1FS2 - chains A and B of the 4 polymer chains in the assembly; structure by X-ray diffraction, 2.90 A resolution.

# Chain A
Protein: SKP2
Source organism: Homo sapiens
Notes: fragment: residues 101-153; 193-410 (f-box + 8 lrrs)
UniProt: Q13309 (SKP2_HUMAN); residues 101-410 here correspond to UniProt positions 89-398 (UniProt number = residue number - 12)
Amino-acid sequence (272 residues; each row starts with the number of its first residue; note: 38 numbers in that range are skipped by the numbering (no residue carries them; nothing is unmodelled there)):
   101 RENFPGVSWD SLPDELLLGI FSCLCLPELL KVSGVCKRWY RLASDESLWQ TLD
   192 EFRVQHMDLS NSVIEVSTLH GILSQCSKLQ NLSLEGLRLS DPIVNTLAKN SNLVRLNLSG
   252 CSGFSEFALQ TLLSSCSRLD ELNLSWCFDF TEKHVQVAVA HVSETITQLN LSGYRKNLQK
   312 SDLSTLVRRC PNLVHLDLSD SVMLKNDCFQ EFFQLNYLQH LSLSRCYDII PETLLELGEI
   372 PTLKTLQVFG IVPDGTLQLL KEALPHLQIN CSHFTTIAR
Disordered / not traced: 101-104, 402-410

# Chain B
Protein: SKP1
Source organism: Homo sapiens
Notes: fragment: residues 1-37; 43-147
UniProt: P63208 (SKP1_HUMAN); aligned to UniProt positions 1-141 over residues 1-147 (the alignment contains insertions or deletions, so no single offset holds)
Amino-acid sequence (141 residues; row label = number of the first residue in the row; note: 6 numbers in that range are skipped by the numbering (no residue carries them; nothing is unmodelled there)):
     1 MPSIKLQSSD GEIFEVDVEI AKQSVTIKTM LEDLGMD
    44 PVPLPNVNAA ILKKVIQWCT HHKDDPPPPE DDENKEKRTD DIPVWDQEFL KVDQGTLFEL
   104 ILAANYLDIK GLLDVTCKTV ANMIKGKTPE EIRKTFNIKN DFTE
Disordered / not traced: 1, 69-79, 147

# Interface between chain A and chain B
Residue-residue contacts (47; chain A residue first):
  Gly-106(A) / Asn-140(B)
  Val-107(A) / Gln-97(B)
  Val-107(A) / Gly-98(B)
  Val-107(A) / Phe-101(B)  hydrophobic
  Val-107(A) / Asn-140(B)
  Ser-108(A) / Phe-101(B)
  Trp-109(A) / Gln-97(B)  hydrogen bond
  Trp-109(A) / Phe-101(B)  hydrophobic
  Trp-109(A) / Val-123(B)  hydrophobic
  Trp-109(A) / Phe-139(B)
  Trp-109(A) / Ile-141(B)  hydrophobic
  Asp-110(A) / Asn-140(B)
  Asp-110(A) / Ile-141(B)
  Asp-110(A) / Lys-142(B)  hydrogen bond (side chain-backbone)
  Ser-111(A) / Phe-101(B)
  Leu-112(A) / Phe-101(B)  hydrophobic
  Leu-112(A) / Ile-104(B)  hydrophobic
  Pro-113(A) / Leu-105(B)
  Glu-115(A) / Asn-108(B)  hydrogen bond
  Leu-116(A) / Ile-104(B)  hydrophobic
  Leu-116(A) / Asn-108(B)
  Leu-116(A) / Leu-116(B)  hydrophobic
  Ile-120(A) / Cys-120(B)
  Cys-123(A) / Lys-121(B)
  Cys-123(A) / Ala-124(B)  hydrophobic
  Leu-124(A) / Ala-124(B)
  Leu-124(A) / Lys-128(B)
  Glu-128(A) / Lys-128(B)  salt bridge
  Glu-128(A) / Gly-129(B)  hydrogen bond (side chain-backbone)
  Lys-131(A) / Ile-127(B)  hydrogen bond (side chain-backbone)
  Lys-131(A) / Lys-128(B)
  Lys-131(A) / Gly-129(B)
  Lys-131(A) / Lys-130(B)  hydrogen bond (side chain-backbone)
  Val-132(A) / Ile-127(B)  hydrophobic
  Gly-134(A) / Arg-136(B)  hydrogen bond (backbone-side chain)
  Gly-134(A) / Phe-145(B)
  Val-135(A) / Ile-135(B)  hydrophobic
  Val-135(A) / Arg-136(B)  hydrogen bond (backbone-side chain)
  Val-135(A) / Ile-141(B)  hydrophobic
  Cys-136(A) / Ile-141(B)  hydrophobic
  Cys-136(A) / Lys-142(B)
  Cys-136(A) / Asp-144(B)
  Cys-136(A) / Phe-145(B)  hydrophobic
  Lys-137(A) / Asp-144(B)  hydrogen bond (backbone-side chain)
  Lys-137(A) / Phe-145(B)
  Arg-138(A) / Asp-144(B)
  Trp-139(A) / Ile-127(B)  hydrophobic
Interface residues without a listed pair, chain A (25 interface residues in all): Gly-119, Ser-133, Tyr-140
Interface residues without a listed pair, chain B (25 interface residues in all): Leu-100, Pro-132

# Summary
Chain A and chain B each contribute 25 residues to their interface, with 9 hydrogen bonds and 1 salt bridge.
Polar contacts include Glu-128(A)/Lys-128(B), Trp-109(A)/Gln-97(B) and Asp-110(A)/Lys-142(B).
Chain A is SKP2 and chain B is SKP1, both from Homo sapiens; the structure, Insights into scf ubiquitin
ligases from the structure of the SKP1-SKP2 complex, was determined by X-ray diffraction together with 1FS1
from the same study.
